Entry 5QZ1 (X-ray diffraction, 1.58 A resolution); this record covers chains A and B.

[Chain A]
Name: Pre-mRNA-splicing factor 8
Source organism: Saccharomyces cerevisiae (strain ATCC 204508 / S288c)
Notes: fragment: yPrp8 RNaseH
UniProt: P33334 (PRP8_YEAST); residues 1836-2090 here = UniProt positions 1836-2090
Chain sequence (258 residues; each row starts with the number of its first residue):
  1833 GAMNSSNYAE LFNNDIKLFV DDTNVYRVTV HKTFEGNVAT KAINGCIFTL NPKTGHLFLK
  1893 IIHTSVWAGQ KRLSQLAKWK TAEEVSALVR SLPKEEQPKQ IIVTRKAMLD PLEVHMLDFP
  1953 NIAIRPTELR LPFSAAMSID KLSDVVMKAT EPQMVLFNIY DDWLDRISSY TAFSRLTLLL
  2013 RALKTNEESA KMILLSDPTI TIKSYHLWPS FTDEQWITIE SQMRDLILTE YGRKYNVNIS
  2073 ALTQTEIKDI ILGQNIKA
Disordered / not traced: 2070-2090
Sequence notes: expression tag (1833-1835)

[Chain B]
Name: A1 cistron-splicing factor AAR2
Source organism: Saccharomyces cerevisiae (strain ATCC 204508 / S288c)
Notes: fragment: GAMA - Aar2(1-152) - SSSSS - Aar2(171-317); engineered mutation(s): L153_D170delinsSSSSS
UniProt: P32357 (AAR2_YEAST); residue numbers follow UniProt; this construct covers 1-152, 171-317
Chain sequence (308 residues; each row starts with the number of its first residue; note: 13 numbers in that range are skipped by the numbering (no residue carries them; nothing is unmodelled there); numbers below 1 keep their minus sign (Gly-3 is residue -3)):
    -3 GAMAMNTVPF TSAPIEVTIG IDQYSFNVKE NQPFHGIKDI PIGHVHVIHF QHADNSSMRY
    57 GYWFDCRMGN FYIQYDPKDG LYKMMEERDG AKFENIVHNF KERQMMVSYP KIDEDDTWYN
   117 LTEFVQMDKI RKIVRKDENQ FSYVDSSMTT VQENEL
   166 SSSSSDPAHS LNYTVINFKS REAIRPGHEM EDFLDKSYYL NTVMLQGIFK NSSNYFGELQ
   226 FAFLNAMFFG NYGSSLQWHA MIELICSSAT VPKHMLDKLD EILYYQIKTL PEQYSDILLN
   286 ERVWNICLYS SFQKNSLHNT EKIMENKYPE LL
Disordered / not traced: -3 to 0, 166-169
Sequence notes: expression tag (-3 to 0); linker (166-170)
UniProt features mapped onto this chain:
  - region: Leu261 to Ile282 (Leucine-zipper)
  - modified residue: Ser253 (Phosphoserine), Thr274 (Phosphothreonine)

[Interface between chain A and chain B]
Residue-residue contacts (17; chain A residue first):
  Gln1907(A) - Met195(B)
  Gln1907(A) - Leu199(B)
  Leu1908(A) - Met195(B)  hydrophobic
  Trp1911(A) - Glu194(B)
  Trp1911(A) - Met195(B)
  Trp1911(A) - Phe198(B)  hydrophobic
  Asp1942(A) - Lys184(B)  salt bridge
  Asp1942(A) - Phe198(B)
  Glu1945(A) - Lys184(B)  salt bridge
  Val1946(A) - Ile189(B)  hydrophobic
  Val1946(A) - Glu194(B)
  Val1946(A) - Phe198(B)  hydrophobic
  His1947(A) - Glu194(B)  salt bridge
  Leu1949(A) - Lys184(B)
  Leu1949(A) - Ser185(B)
  Leu1949(A) - Arg186(B)
  Asp1950(A) - Arg186(B)  salt bridge

[Summary]
Chain A and chain B form an interface of 9 and 8 residues respectively, with 4 salt bridges. Polar pairs
include Asp1942(A)-Lys184(B), Glu1945(A)-Lys184(B) and His1947(A)-Glu194(B).
Chain A is Pre-mRNA-splicing factor 8 and chain B is A1 cistron-splicing factor AAR2, both from Saccharomyces
cerevisiae (strain ATCC 204508 / S288c); the structure, PanDDA analysis group deposition -- Auto-refined data
of Aar2/RNaseH for ground state model 17, was determined by X-ray diffraction (same publication as 5QY1, 5QY2,
5QY3, 5QY4, 5QY5, 5QY6 and 128 further entries).
